Entry 9BWX (electron microscopy, 2.91 A resolution); this record covers chains A and B of the 4 polymer chains in the assembly.

Chain A (and B):
Protein: Ribonucleoside-diphosphate reductase subunit alpha
Organism: Bacillus subtilis
Notes: EC 1.17.4.1; chain B of this document is another copy of the same molecule, construct and numbering; everything in this record applies to it too
UniProtKB: P50620 (RIR1_BACSU); residue numbers follow UniProt; this construct covers 1-700
Sequence (700 residues; each row starts with the number of its first residue):
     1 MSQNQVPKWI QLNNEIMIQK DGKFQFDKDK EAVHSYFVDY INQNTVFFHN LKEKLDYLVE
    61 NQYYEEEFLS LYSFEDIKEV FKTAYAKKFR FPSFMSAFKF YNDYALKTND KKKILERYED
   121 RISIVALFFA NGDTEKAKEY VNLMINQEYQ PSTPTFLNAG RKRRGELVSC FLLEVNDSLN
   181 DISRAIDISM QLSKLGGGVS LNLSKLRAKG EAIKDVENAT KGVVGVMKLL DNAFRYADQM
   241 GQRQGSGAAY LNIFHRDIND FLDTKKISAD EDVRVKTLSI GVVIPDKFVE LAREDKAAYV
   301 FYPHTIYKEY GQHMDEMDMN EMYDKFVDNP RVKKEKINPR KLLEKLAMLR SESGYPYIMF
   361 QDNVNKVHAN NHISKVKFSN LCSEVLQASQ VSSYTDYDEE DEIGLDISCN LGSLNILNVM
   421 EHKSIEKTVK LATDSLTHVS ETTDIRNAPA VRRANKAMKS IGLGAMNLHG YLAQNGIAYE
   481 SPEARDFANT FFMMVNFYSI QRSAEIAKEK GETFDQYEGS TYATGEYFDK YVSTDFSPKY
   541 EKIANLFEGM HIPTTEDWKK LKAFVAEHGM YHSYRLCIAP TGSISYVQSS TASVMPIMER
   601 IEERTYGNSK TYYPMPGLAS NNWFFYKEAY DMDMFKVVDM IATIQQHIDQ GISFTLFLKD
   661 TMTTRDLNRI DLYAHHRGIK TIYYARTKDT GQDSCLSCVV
Unresolved in the structure: 1-5, 689-700
UniProt features mapped onto this chain:
  - active site: Asn380 (Proton acceptor), Cys382 (Cysteine radical intermediate), Glu384 (Proton acceptor)
  - binding site (substrate): Thr153, Ser169, Cys170, Gly198, Asn380 to Glu384, Pro580 to Ile584
  - site: Cys170 (Important for hydrogen atom transfer), Asp177 (Allosteric effector binding), Arg207 (Allosteric effector binding), Cys409 (Important for hydrogen atom transfer), Tyr683 (Important for electron transfer), Tyr684 (Important for electron transfer), Cys695 (Interacts with thioredoxin/glutaredoxin), Cys698 (Interacts with thioredoxin/glutaredoxin)
Small-molecule neighbours:
  - ATP (adenosine-5'-triphosphate): Lys30, Val33, His34, Phe37, Val38, Asn42, Phe89, Arg90, Phe91, Arg117
  - dTTP (TTP), molecule 1: Asp177, Ser178, Leu179, Ile182, Leu206, Arg207, Ala212, Ile213, Lys214, Ala219, Thr220, Lys221, His304
  - dTTP (TTP), molecule 2: Lys194, Tyr236, Ala237, Asp238
What the authors report for this chain:
  - catalytic residues: Cys382 (citing earlier work)

Interface between chain A and chain B:
Residue-residue contacts (61; chain A residue first):
  Leu179(A) with Met190(B); Gln191(B); Lys194(B)
  Asn180(A) with Gln191(B), hydrogen bond; Asn447(B), hydrogen bond
  Ile182(A) with Tyr236(B)
  Ser183(A) with Asp187(B), hydrogen bond; Met190(B)
  Arg184(A) with Arg184(B); Tyr397(B)
  Asp187(A) with Ser183(B), hydrogen bond
  Met190(A) with Leu179(B); Ser183(B)
  Gln191(A) with Leu179(B); Asn180(B), hydrogen bond
  Lys194(A) with Leu179(B)
  Ile213(A) with Met240(B)
  Asp215(A) with Arg163(B)
  Val216(A) with Met240(B), hydrophobic
  Ala219(A) with Met240(B), hydrophobic
  Lys221(A) with Arg235(B); Tyr236(B), hydrogen bond (side chain-backbone); Asp238(B), salt bridge
  Gly225(A) with Tyr236(B)
  Val226(A) with Tyr236(B)
  Lys228(A) with Asn232(B)
  Leu229(A) with Asn232(B); Ala233(B), hydrophobic; Tyr236(B), hydrophobic
  Asn232(A) with Lys228(B); Leu229(B); Asn232(B), hydrogen bond
  Ala233(A) with Leu229(B), hydrophobic
  Arg235(A) with Lys221(B), hydrogen bond (backbone-side chain)
  Tyr236(A) with Leu179(B), hydrophobic; Ile182(B); Lys221(B), hydrogen bond (backbone-side chain); Gly225(B); Val226(B); Leu229(B), hydrophobic
  Asp238(A) with Lys221(B), salt bridge
  Met240(A) with Glu217(B); Asn218(B); Ala219(B), hydrophobic
  Asp396(A) with Arg446(B); Asn447(B), hydrogen bond
  Tyr397(A) with Arg184(B); Asp401(B), hydrogen bond; Ile403(B); Arg446(B); Asn447(B), hydrogen bond (backbone-side chain); Pro449(B), hydrophobic
  Asp398(A) with Arg452(B), salt bridge
  Asp401(A) with Tyr397(B), hydrogen bond
  Ile403(A) with Tyr397(B)
  Arg446(A) with Asp396(B); Tyr397(B), hydrogen bond (backbone-backbone)
  Asn447(A) with Asn180(B); Asp396(B), hydrogen bond; Tyr397(B), hydrogen bond (side chain-backbone)
  Pro449(A) with Tyr397(B), hydrophobic
Other interface residues (no listed pair), chain A (36 interface residues in all): Ile186, Asn218, Ala237, Asp272
Other interface residues (no listed pair), chain B (34 interface residues in all): Gln242, Lys276

In short:
36 residues of chain A face 34 of chain B across their interface, with 16 hydrogen bonds and 3 salt bridges.
Polar contacts include Lys221(A)-Asp238(B), Asp398(A)-Arg452(B) and Asn180(A)-Gln191(B). Bound to chain A:
dTTP and ATP. UniProt lists 3 active-site residues and 14 substrate-binding residues on chain A. The paper
reports the catalytic residue Cys382(A).
Chain A and chain B are both Ribonucleoside-diphosphate reductase subunit alpha (Bacillus subtilis); the
structure, Consensus full-complex model for preturnover condition of Bacillus subtilis ribonucleotide
reductase complex, was determined by electron microscopy together with 9BW3, 9BX2, 9BX3, 9BX6, 9BX8, 9BX9 and
39 further entries from the same study.
